9AXM - chains A and B; structure by X-ray diffraction, 2.42 A resolution.

[Chain A]
Protein: Dual specificity mitogen-activated protein kinase kinase 1
From: Homo sapiens
Notes: EC 2.7.12.2
UniProt: Q02750 (MP2K1_HUMAN); residue numbers follow UniProt; this construct covers 37-263, 308-383
Chain sequence (310 residues; each row starts with the number of its first residue; note: 38 numbers in that range are skipped by the numbering (no residue carries them; nothing is unmodelled there)):
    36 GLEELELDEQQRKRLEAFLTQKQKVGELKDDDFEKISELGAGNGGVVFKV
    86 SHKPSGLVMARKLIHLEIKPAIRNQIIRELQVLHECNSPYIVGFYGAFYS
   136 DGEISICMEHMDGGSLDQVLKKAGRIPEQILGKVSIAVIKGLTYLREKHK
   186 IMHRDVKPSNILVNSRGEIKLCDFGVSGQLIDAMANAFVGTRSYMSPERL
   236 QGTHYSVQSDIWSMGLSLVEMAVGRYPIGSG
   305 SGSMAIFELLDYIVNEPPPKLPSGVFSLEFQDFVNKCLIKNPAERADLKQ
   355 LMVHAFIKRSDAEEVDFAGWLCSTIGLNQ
Disordered / not traced: 36-37, 305-306, 383
Differences from the reference sequence: expression tag (36); engineered mutation Ala218 (Ser in Q02750), Ala222 (Ser in Q02750); linker (264-266, 305-307)
UniProt features mapped onto this chain:
  - active site: Asp190 (Proton acceptor)
  - binding site (ATP): Leu74 to Val82, Lys97, Met143 to Met146, Ser150 to Gln153, Lys192 to Asn195, Asp208
  - binding site (U0126): Lys97, Asp208 to Val211
  - binding site (K-252a): Glu144 to Met146, Ser194
  - natural variant: Phe53 (F53S: In CFC3), Gln56 (Q56P: In MEL), Lys57 (K57E: In MEL; K57N: In MEL), Gly128 (G128V: In CFC3), Tyr130 (Y130C: In CFC3)
  - mutagenesis: Lys97 (K97A: Loss of catalytic activity. Strongly reduces phosphorylation upon UV irradiation; K97R: Loss of catalytic activity. No effect on BRAF-KSR1 or BRAF-KSR2 dimerization), Ser150 (S150A: No loss of activity), Ser212 (S212A: No loss of activity), Met219 (M219V: Increases interaction with KSR1 and BRAF; M219W: Increases interaction with KSR1 and BRAF; when associated with L-220), Ala220 (A220L: Increases interaction with KSR1 and BRAF; when associated with w-219), Asn221 (N221Y: Increases interaction with KSR1 and BRAF), Phe311 (F311S: Loss of interaction with BRAF and KSR1. Loss of BRAF-KSR1 dimerization)
Metal / ion sites: Mg2+: Asn195, Asp208 (together with AMP-PNP)
Ligand contacts:
  - A1AHE (N-[3-fluoro-4-({7-[(3-fluoropyridin-2-yl)oxy]-4-methyl-2-oxo-2H-1-benzopyran-3-yl}methyl)pyridin-2-yl]-N'-methylsulfuric diamide): Lys97, Leu115, Leu118, Val127, Gly128, Phe129, Ile141, Cys142, Met143, His188, Arg189, Asp190, Leu206, Cys207, Asp208, Phe209, Gly210, Val211, Ser212, Leu215, Ile216, Met219, Arg234
  - AMP-PNP (ANP; phosphoaminophosphonic acid-adenylate ester): Leu74, Gly75, Ala76, Gly77, Gly80, Val82, Ala95, Lys97, Val127, Met143, Glu144, His145, Met146, Gly149, Ser150, Asp152, Gln153, Asp190, Lys192, Ser194, Asn195, Leu197, Asp208
What the authors report for this chain:
  - binding site for A1AHE: Leu118, Phe129, Ile141, Met143, Arg189, Phe209, Val211, Ser212, Leu215, Ile216, Met219, Arg234

[Chain B]
Protein: Serine/threonine-protein kinase A-Raf
From: Homo sapiens
Notes: EC 2.7.11.1
UniProt: P10398 (ARAF_HUMAN); residue numbers follow UniProt; this construct covers 298-576
Chain sequence (280 residues; numbered 297 to 576; the number before each row is that of its first residue):
   297 GDSGDDWEVPPSEVQLLKRIGTGSFGTVFRGRWHGDVAVKVLKVSQPTAE
   347 QAQAFKNEMQVLRKTRHVNILLFMGFMTRPGFAIITQWCEGSSLYHHLHV
   397 ADTRFDMVQLIDVARQTAQGMDYLHAKNIIHRDLKSNNIFLHEGLTVKIG
   447 DFGLATVKTRWSGAQPLEQPSGSVLWMAAEVIRMQDPNPYSFQSDVYAYG
   497 VVLYELMTGSLPYSHIGCRDQIIFMVGRGYLSPDLSKISSNCPKAMRRLL
   547 SDCLKFQREERPLFPQILATIELLQRSLPK
Disordered / not traced: 297-301, 346-347, 451-467, 575-576
Differences from the reference sequence: expression tag (297); engineered mutation Asp301 (Tyr in P10398), Asp302 (Tyr in P10398)
UniProt features mapped onto this chain:
  - active site: Asp429 (Proton acceptor)
  - binding site (ATP): Ile316 to Val324, Lys336
  - modified residue: Thr318 (Phosphothreonine)
  - natural variant: Gly331 (G331C: In a colorectal adenocarcinoma sample)
Metal / ion sites: Mg2+: Asn434, Asp447 (together with AMP-PNP)
Ligand contacts:
  - A1AHE (N-[3-fluoro-4-({7-[(3-fluoropyridin-2-yl)oxy]-4-methyl-2-oxo-2H-1-benzopyran-3-yl}methyl)pyridin-2-yl]-N'-methylsulfuric diamide): Gly513, Cys514, Arg515, Asp516
  - AMP-PNP (ANP; phosphoaminophosphonic acid-adenylate ester): Ile316, Gly317, Thr318, Gly319, Ser320, Phe321, Gly322, Val324, Ala334, Lys336, Leu367, Thr382, Gln383, Trp384, Cys385, Asp429, Lys431, Asn433, Asn434, Phe436, Asp447
What the authors report for this chain:
  - binding site for A1AHE: Arg515

[Interface between chain A and chain B]
Pairs across the interface (49; chain A residue first):
  Glu102(A) - Tyr391(B)
  Glu102(A) - Val396(B)
  Glu102(A) - Asn433(B)  hydrogen bond
  Ile103(A) - Val396(B)
  Glu138(A) - Arg315(B)  salt bridge
  Ile216(A) - Gly513(B)
  Asp217(A) - His511(B)
  Asp217(A) - Gly513(B)
  Met219(A) - Arg515(B)  hydrogen bond (backbone-side chain)
  Ala220(A) - Ile512(B)
  Ala220(A) - Gly513(B)
  Asn221(A) - Tyr391(B)  hydrogen bond
  Asn221(A) - Ser469(B)  hydrogen bond
  Asn221(A) - Leu471(B)
  Asn221(A) - Trp472(B)
  Ala222(A) - Ser469(B)  hydrogen bond (backbone-side chain)
  Ala222(A) - Val470(B)  hydrogen bond (backbone-backbone)
  Ala222(A) - Arg515(B)
  Phe223(A) - Ser320(B)
  Phe223(A) - Lys431(B)
  Phe223(A) - Gly468(B)
  Phe223(A) - Ser469(B)
  Phe223(A) - Val470(B)
  Val224(A) - Gly468(B)
  Val224(A) - Val470(B)
  Val224(A) - Met473(B)  hydrophobic
  Ser228(A) - Asp516(B)  hydrogen bond
  Met230(A) - Cys514(B)  hydrophobic
  Met230(A) - Asp516(B)
  Arg234(A) - Cys514(B)
  Arg234(A) - Gln517(B)
  Leu235(A) - Asp516(B)
  Leu235(A) - Phe520(B)
  Leu235(A) - Met521(B)
  Gln236(A) - Met521(B)
  Gly237(A) - Gln517(B)
  Tyr240(A) - Cys514(B)  hydrogen bond (side chain-backbone)
  Tyr240(A) - Gln517(B)  hydrogen bond
  Ile310(A) - Asp516(B)
  Phe311(A) - Ile478(B)
  Phe311(A) - Arg479(B)
  Phe311(A) - Phe520(B)
  Phe311(A) - Gly523(B)
  Phe311(A) - Arg524(B)
  Leu314(A) - Asp516(B)
  Leu314(A) - Ile519(B)  hydrophobic
  Leu314(A) - Phe520(B)  hydrophobic
  Asp315(A) - Phe520(B)
  Asp315(A) - Arg524(B)  salt bridge
Other interface residues (no listed pair), chain A (27 interface residues in all): Lys104, Pro105, Asp190, Arg227, Val318
Other interface residues (no listed pair), chain B (30 interface residues in all): His395, Gln481, Leu507, Ile518
From the paper, about this interface:
  - specific contacts: Arg515(B)-Met219(A) (hydrogen bond)

[In short]
The interface between chain A and chain B involves 27 residues on one side and 30 on the other, with 9
hydrogen bonds and 2 salt bridges. Polar pairs include Glu138(A)-Arg315(B), Asp315(A)-Arg524(B) and
Glu102(A)-Asn433(B). The paper describes a hydrogen bond between Arg515(B) and Met219(A). From the paper: a
binding site for A1AHE at Leu118(A), Phe129(A) and Arg515(B) among others.
Chain A is Dual specificity mitogen-activated protein kinase kinase 1 and chain B is Serine/threonine-protein
kinase A-Raf, both from Homo sapiens; the structure, Crystal structure of ARAF/MEK1 complex with NST-628 and a
RAF dimer, was determined by X-ray diffraction together with 9AXA, 9AXC, 9AXH, 9AXX, 9AXY, 9AY7 and 9AYA from
the same study.
